PDB entry 5FLC | electron microscopy, 5.90 A resolution (low resolution: residue-level contacts below are approximate; hydrogen-bond / salt-bridge calls are withheld) | chains B and C of the 12 polymer chains in the assembly

# Chain B
Molecule: Serine/threonine-protein kinase mtor
Organism: Homo sapiens
Notes: EC 2.7.11.1; fragment: fat and pikk domains
UniProtKB: P42345 (MTOR_HUMAN); residue numbers follow UniProt; this construct covers 1382-2549
Amino-acid sequence (1168 residues; row label = number of the first residue in the row):
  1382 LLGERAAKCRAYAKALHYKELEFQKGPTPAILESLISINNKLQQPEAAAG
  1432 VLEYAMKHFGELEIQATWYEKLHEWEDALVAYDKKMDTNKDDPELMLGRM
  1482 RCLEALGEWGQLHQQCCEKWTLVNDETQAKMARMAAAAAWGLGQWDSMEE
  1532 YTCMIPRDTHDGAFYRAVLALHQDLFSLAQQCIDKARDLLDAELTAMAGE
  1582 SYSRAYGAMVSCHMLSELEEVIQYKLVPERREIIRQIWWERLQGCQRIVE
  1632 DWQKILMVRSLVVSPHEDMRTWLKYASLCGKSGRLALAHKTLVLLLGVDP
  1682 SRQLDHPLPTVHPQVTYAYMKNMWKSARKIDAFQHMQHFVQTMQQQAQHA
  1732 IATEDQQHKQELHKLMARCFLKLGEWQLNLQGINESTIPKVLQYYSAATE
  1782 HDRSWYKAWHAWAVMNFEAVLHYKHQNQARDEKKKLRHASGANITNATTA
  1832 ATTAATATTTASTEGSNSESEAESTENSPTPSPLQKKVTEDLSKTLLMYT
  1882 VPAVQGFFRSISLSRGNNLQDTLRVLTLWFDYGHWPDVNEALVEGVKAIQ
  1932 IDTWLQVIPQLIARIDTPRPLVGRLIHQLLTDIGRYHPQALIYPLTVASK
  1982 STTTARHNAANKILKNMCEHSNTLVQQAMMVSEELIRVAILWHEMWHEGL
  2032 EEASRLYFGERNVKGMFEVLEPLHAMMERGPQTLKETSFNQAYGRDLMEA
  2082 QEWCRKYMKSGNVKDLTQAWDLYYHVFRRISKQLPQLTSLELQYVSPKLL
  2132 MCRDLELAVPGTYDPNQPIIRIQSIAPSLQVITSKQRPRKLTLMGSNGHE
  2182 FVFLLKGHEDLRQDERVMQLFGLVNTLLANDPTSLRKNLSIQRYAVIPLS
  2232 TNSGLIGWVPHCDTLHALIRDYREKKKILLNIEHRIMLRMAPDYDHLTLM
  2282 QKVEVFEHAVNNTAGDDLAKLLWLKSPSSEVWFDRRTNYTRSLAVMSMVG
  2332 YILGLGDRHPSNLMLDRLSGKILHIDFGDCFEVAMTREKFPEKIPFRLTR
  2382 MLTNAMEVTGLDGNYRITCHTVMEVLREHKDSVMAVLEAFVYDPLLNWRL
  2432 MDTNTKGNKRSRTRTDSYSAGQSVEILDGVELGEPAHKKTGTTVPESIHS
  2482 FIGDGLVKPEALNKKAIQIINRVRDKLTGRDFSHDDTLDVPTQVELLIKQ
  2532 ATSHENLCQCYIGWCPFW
Disordered / not traced: 1382-1392, 1815-1866, 2437-2491
UniProt features mapped onto this chain:
  - region: V2162 to R2168 (G-loop), K2258 to G2296 (Interaction with MLST8), G2335 to N2343 (Catalytic loop), H2355 to T2380 (Activation loop)
  - binding site (1D-myo-inositol hexakisphosphate): K1662, K1702, R1749
  - binding site (ATP): S2165, Q2167, L2185, K2187, E2190, Y2225, G2238, W2239, V2240, T2245, M2345, I2356
  - binding site (Mg(2+)): N2343, D2357
  - modified residue: S2159 (Phosphoserine), T2164 (Phosphothreonine), T2173 (Phosphothreonine), T2446 (Phosphothreonine), S2448 (Phosphoserine), S2478 (Phosphoserine), S2481 (Phosphoserine)
  - cross-link: K2066 (Glycyl lysine isopeptide (Lys-Gly) (interchain with G-Cter in ubiquitin))
  - natural variant: Y1450 (Y1450D: In FCORD2), W1456 (W1456G: In FCORD2), A1459 (A1459D: In FCORD2; A1459S: In FCORD2; uncertain significance), L1460 (L1460P: In FCORD2), C1483 (C1483R: In FCORD2), W1490 (W1490R: In SKS), M1595 (M1595I: In SKS), R1709 (R1709H: In FCORD2; uncertain significance), E1799 (E1799K: In SKS), A1832 (A1832T: In SKS), F1888 (F1888C: In SKS), T1977 (T1977K: In FCORD2), 9 further natural variant entries in UniProt
  - mutagenesis: K2066 (K2066R: Complete loss ubiquitination by the SCF(FBXO22) complex), S2159 (S2159A: Reduces mTORC1-associated S-2481 autophosphorylation; when associated with A-2164. Reduced activity of the mTORC1 complex; S2159D: Mimics phosphorylation ...), T2164 (T2164A: Reduces mTORC1-associated S-2481 autophosphorylation; when associated with A-2159; T2164E: Stronger phosphorylation of RPS6KB1; when associated with D-2159), T2173 (T2173A: Increased mTOR kinase activity), H2340 (H2340A: Barely detectable kinase activity), D2357 (D2357E: Kinase-dead mutant, loss of interaction with TM4SF5 and loss of lysosome membrane localization; when associated with I-2364), V2364 (V2364I: Kinase-dead mutant, loss of interaction with TM4SF5 and loss of lysosome membrane localization; when associated with E-2357)

# Chain C
Molecule: FKBP
Organism: Spodoptera frugiperda
Amino-acid sequence (107 residues; each row starts with the number of its first residue; X marks 107 residues of unknown identity (built as UNK)):
     1 XXXXXXXXXXXXXXXXXXXXXXXXXXXXXXXXXXXXXXXXXXXXXXXXXX
    51 XXXXXXXXXXXXXXXXXXXXXXXXXXXXXXXXXXXXXXXXXXXXXXXXXX
   101 XXXXXXX

# Interface between chain B and chain C
Chain B side of the interface, 5 residues: Y2038, R2042, V2094, Y2105, R2109

# In short
No residue of chain B is in contact with chain C. Curated annotation (UniProt) lists 3 residues binding
1D-myo-inositol hexakisphosphate, 12 ATP-binding residues, Mg2+-binding residues N2343(B) and D2357(B) and 7
mutagenesis sites on chain B.
Chain B is Serine/threonine-protein kinase mtor (Homo sapiens) and chain C is FKBP (Spodoptera frugiperda);
the structure, Architecture of human mTOR Complex 1 - 5.9 Angstrom reconstruction, was determined by electron
microscopy (same publication as 5EF5).
